Entry 8U3B (electron microscopy, 3.23 A resolution); this record covers chains C and D of the 11 polymer chains in the assembly.

# Chain C
Molecule: DNA-directed RNA polymerase subunit beta
Source organism: Escherichia coli
Notes: EC 2.7.7.6
Reference sequence: P0A8V2 (RPOB_ECOLI); residues 1-1342 here = UniProt positions 1-1342
Chain sequence (1342 residues; row label = number of the first residue in the row):
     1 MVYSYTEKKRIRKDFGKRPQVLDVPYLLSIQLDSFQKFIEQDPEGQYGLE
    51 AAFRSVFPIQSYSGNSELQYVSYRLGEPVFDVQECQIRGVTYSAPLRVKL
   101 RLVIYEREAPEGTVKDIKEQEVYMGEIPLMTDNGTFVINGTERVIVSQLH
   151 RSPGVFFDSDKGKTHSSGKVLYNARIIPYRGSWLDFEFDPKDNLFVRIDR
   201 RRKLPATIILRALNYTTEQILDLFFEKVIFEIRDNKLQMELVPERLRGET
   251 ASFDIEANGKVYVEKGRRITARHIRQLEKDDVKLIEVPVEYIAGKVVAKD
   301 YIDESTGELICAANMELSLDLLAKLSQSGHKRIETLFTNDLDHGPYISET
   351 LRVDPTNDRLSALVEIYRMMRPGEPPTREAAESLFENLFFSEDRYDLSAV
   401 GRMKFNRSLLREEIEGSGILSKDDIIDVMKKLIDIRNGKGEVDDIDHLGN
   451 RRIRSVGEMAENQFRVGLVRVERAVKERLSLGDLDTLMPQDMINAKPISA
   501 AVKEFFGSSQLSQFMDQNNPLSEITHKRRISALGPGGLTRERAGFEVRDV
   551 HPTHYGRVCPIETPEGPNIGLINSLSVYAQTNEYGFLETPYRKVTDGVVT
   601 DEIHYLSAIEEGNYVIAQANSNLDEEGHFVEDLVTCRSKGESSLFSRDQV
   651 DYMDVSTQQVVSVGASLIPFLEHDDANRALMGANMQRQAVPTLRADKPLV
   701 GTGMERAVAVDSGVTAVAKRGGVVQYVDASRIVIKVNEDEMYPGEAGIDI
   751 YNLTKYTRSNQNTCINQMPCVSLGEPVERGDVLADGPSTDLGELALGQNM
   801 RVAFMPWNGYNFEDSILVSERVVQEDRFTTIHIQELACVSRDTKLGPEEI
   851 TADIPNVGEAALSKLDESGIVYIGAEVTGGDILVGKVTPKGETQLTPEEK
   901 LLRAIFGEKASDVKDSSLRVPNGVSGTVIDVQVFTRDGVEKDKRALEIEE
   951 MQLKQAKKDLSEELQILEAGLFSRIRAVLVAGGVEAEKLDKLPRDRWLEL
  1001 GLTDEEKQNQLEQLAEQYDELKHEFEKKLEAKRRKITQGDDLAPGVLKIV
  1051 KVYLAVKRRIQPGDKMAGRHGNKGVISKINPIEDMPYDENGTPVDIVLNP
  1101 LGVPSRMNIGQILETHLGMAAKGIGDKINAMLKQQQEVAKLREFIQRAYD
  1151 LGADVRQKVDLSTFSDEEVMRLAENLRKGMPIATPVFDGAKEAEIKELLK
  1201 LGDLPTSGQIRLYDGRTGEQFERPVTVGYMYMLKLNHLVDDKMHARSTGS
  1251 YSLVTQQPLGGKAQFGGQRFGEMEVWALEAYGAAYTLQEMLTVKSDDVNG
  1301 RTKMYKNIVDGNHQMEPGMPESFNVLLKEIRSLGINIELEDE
Not modelled in the structure: 1

# Chain D
Molecule: DNA-directed RNA polymerase subunit beta'
Source organism: Escherichia coli
Notes: EC 2.7.7.6
Reference sequence: P0A8T7 (RPOC_ECOLI); residue numbers follow UniProt; this construct covers 1-1407
Chain sequence (1407 residues; numbered 1 to 1407; the number before each row is that of its first residue):
     1 MKDLLKFLKAQTKTEEFDAIKIALASPDMIRSWSFGEVKKPETINYRTFK
    51 PERDGLFCARIFGPVKDYECLCGKYKRLKHRGVICEKCGVEVTQTKVRRE
   101 RMGHIELASPTAHIWFLKSLPSRIGLLLDMPLRDIERVLYFESYVVIEGG
   151 MTNLERQQILTEEQYLDALEEFGDEFDAKMGAEAIQALLKSMDLEQECEQ
   201 LREELNETNSETKRKKLTKRIKLLEAFVQSGNKPEWMILTVLPVLPPDLR
   251 PLVPLDGGRFATSDLNDLYRRVINRNNRLKRLLDLAAPDIIVRNEKRMLQ
   301 EAVDALLDNGRRGRAITGSNKRPLKSLADMIKGKQGRFRQNLLGKRVDYS
   351 GRSVITVGPYLRLHQCGLPKKMALELFKPFIYGKLELRGLATTIKAAKKM
   401 VEREEAVVWDILDEVIREHPVLLNRAPTLHRLGIQAFEPVLIEGKAIQLH
   451 PLVCAAYNADFDGDQMAVHVPLTLEAQLEARALMMSTNNILSPANGEPII
   501 VPSQDVVLGLYYMTRDCVNAKGEGMVLTGPKEAERLYRSGLASLHARVKV
   551 RITEYEKDANGELVAKTSLKDTTVGRAILWMIVPKGLPYSIVNQALGKKA
   601 ISKMLNTCYRILGLKPTVIFADQIMYTGFAYAARSGASVGIDDMVIPEKK
   651 HEIISEAEAEVAEIQEQFQSGLVTAGERYNKVIDIWAAANDRVSKAMMDN
   701 LQTETVINRDGQEEKQVSFNSIYMMADSGARGSAAQIRQLAGMRGLMAKP
   751 DGSIIETPITANFREGLNVLQYFISTHGARKGLADTALKTANSGYLTRRL
   801 VDVAQDLVVTEDDCGTHEGIMMTPVIEGGDVKEPLRDRVLGRVTAEDVLK
   851 PGTADILVPRNTLLHEQWCDLLEENSVDAVKVRSVVSCDTDFGVCAHCYG
   901 RDLARGHIINKGEAIGVIAAQSIGEPGTQLTMRTFHIGGAASRAAAESSI
   951 QVKNKGSIKLSNVKSVVNSSGKLVITSRNTELKLIDEFGRTKESYKVPYG
  1001 AVLAKGDGEQVAGGETVANWDPHTMPVITEVSGFVRFTDMIDGQTITRQT
  1051 DELTGLSSLVVLDSAERTAGGKDLRPALKIVDAQGNDVLIPGTDMPAQYF
  1101 LPGKAIVQLEDGVQISSGDTLARIPQESGGTKDITGGLPRVADLFEARRP
  1151 KEPAILAEISGIVSFGKETKGKRRLVITPVDGSDPYEEMIPKWRQLNVFE
  1201 GERVERGDVISDGPEAPHDILRLRGVHAVTRYIVNEVQDVYRLQGVKIND
  1251 KHIEVIVRQMLRKATIVNAGSSDFLEGEQVEYSRVKIANRELEANGKVGA
  1301 TYSRDLLGITKASLATESFISAASFQETTRVLTEAAVAGKRDELRGLKEN
  1351 VIVGRLIPAGTGYAYHQDRMRRRAAGEAPAAPQVTAEDASASLAELLNAG
  1401 LGGSDNE
Not modelled in the structure: 1-14, 933-944, 1128-1133, 1377-1407
Bound ions: Zn2+ site 1: Cys70, Cys72, Cys85, Cys88; Mg2+: Asp460, Asp462 (shared with 1 residue of chain 3); Zn2+ site 2: Cys814, Cys888, Cys895, Cys898

# How chain C and chain D interact
Residue-residue contacts (282):
  Phe545(C) with Asp785(D); Leu788(D), hydrophobic
  Arg548(C) with Arg780(D)
  Asp549(C) with Lys781(D)
  Val550(C) with His777(D), hydrogen bond (backbone-side chain); Arg780(D)
  His551(C) with Phe773(D)
  Tyr555(C) with Val769(D); Phe773(D), hydrophobic
  Pro560(C) with Thr776(D); Arg780(D), hydrogen bond (backbone-side chain)
  Ile561(C) with Thr776(D)
  Thr563(C) with Arg780(D)
  Gly566(C) with Ala787(D)
  Ile569(C) with Leu783(D), hydrophobic
  Gly570(C) with Arg780(D)
  Gln618(C) with Leu770(D)
  Asn620(C) with Asn768(D)
  Glu641(C) with Lys749(D), salt bridge
  Ser642(C) with Leu770(D)
  Val660(C) with Val769(D), hydrophobic; Phe773(D), hydrophobic
  Leu671(C) with Tyr772(D)
  Glu672(C) with Gly766(D); Leu767(D), hydrogen bond (backbone-backbone)
  His673(C) with Phe763(D), hydrogen bond (side chain-backbone); Arg764(D); Glu765(D); Gly766(D)
  Asp674(C) with Phe763(D); Tyr772(D), hydrogen bond (backbone-side chain)
  Asp675(C) with Arg744(D), salt bridge; Phe763(D)
  Ala676(C) with Tyr772(D); Ala779(D), hydrophobic
  Asn677(C) with Ala779(D)
  Ala679(C) with Tyr772(D)
  Leu680(C) with Leu783(D), hydrophobic
  Phe804(C) with Ala637(D); Ser638(D), hydrogen bond (backbone-side chain)
  Met805(C) with Ala637(D)
  Pro806(C) with Ala633(D); Ala637(D)
  Trp807(C) with Ala633(D)
  Asn808(C) with Pro359(D); Ala633(D)
  Gly809(C) with Pro359(D)
  Tyr810(C) with Pro359(D)
  Phe812(C) with Phe461(D), hydrophobic; Gln504(D), hydrogen bond (backbone-side chain); Asp505(D); Phe629(D), hydrophobic
  Glu813(C) with Ala459(D); Asp460(D); Phe461(D); Gln504(D)
  Asp814(C) with Phe461(D); Asp462(D)
  Ser815(C) with Val357(D); Phe461(D)
  Gln894(C) with Glu69(D)
  Gln1061(C) with Lys445(D)
  Lys1065(C) with Asp462(D)
  Lys1073(C) with Asp462(D)
  Val1075(C) with Ile355(D); Phe461(D); Gly463(D)
  Ile1076(C) with Thr356(D)
  Ser1077(C) with Thr356(D); Val357(D)
  Asn1099(C) with Asp505(D)
  Pro1100(C) with Ala637(D); Val639(D), hydrophobic
  Leu1101(C) with Gln504(D); Asp505(D); Met725(D), hydrophobic; Arg731(D), hydrogen bond (backbone-side chain)
  Pro1104(C) with Met725(D), hydrophobic; Gln736(D)
  Ser1105(C) with Arg731(D), hydrogen bond; Gln736(D)
  Arg1106(C) with Arg731(D)
  Met1107(C) with Gln739(D); Leu740(D), hydrophobic
  Ile1109(C) with Met644(D), hydrophobic; Leu740(D), hydrophobic
  Ile1112(C) with Val639(D), hydrophobic; Ile641(D)
  Leu1113(C) with Ile641(D), hydrophobic
  His1116(C) with Ile641(D)
  Glu1192(C) with Ile641(D); Asp642(D); Arg764(D), salt bridge
  Lys1196(C) with Asp642(D), salt bridge
  Gln1209(C) with Gly640(D)
  Glu1219(C) with Arg538(D), salt bridge; Arg634(D), salt bridge
  Phe1221(C) with Ala633(D)
  Glu1222(C) with Tyr512(D), hydrogen bond; Tyr537(D); Arg634(D); Ser635(D)
  Arg1223(C) with Ser635(D); Gly636(D); Phe719(D), hydrogen bond (side chain-backbone); Ser721(D); Met724(D)
  Val1225(C) with Gly636(D); Ser638(D)
  Thr1226(C) with Ser638(D), hydrogen bond (backbone-side chain); Val639(D), hydrogen bond (side chain-backbone); Gly640(D)
  Val1239(C) with Lys445(D)
  Asp1240(C) with Lys445(D), salt bridge
  Lys1242(C) with Arg352(D); Gln465(D)
  Met1243(C) with Arg352(D); Lys371(D); Met372(D), hydrophobic; Lys445(D)
  His1244(C) with Gly351(D); Arg352(D), hydrogen bond (backbone-backbone)
  Ala1245(C) with Ser350(D); Gly351(D); Glu375(D)
  Arg1246(C) with Asp348(D), salt bridge; Tyr349(D), hydrogen bond (backbone-backbone); Ser350(D), hydrogen bond (backbone-backbone); Glu375(D); Leu376(D)
  Ser1247(C) with Asp348(D); Tyr349(D), hydrogen bond (backbone-backbone); Glu375(D)
  Thr1248(C) with Asp348(D); Tyr349(D)
  Tyr1251(C) with Asp348(D), hydrogen bond
  Leu1253(C) with Arg99(D), hydrogen bond (backbone-side chain); Pro251(D), hydrophobic; Val253(D), hydrophobic
  Val1254(C) with Arg99(D), hydrogen bond (backbone-side chain); Leu249(D), hydrophobic
  Thr1255(C) with Asn341(D)
  Gln1256(C) with Arg99(D)
  Gln1257(C) with Asn341(D), hydrogen bond (side chain-backbone); Lys345(D)
  Pro1258(C) with Arg346(D); Val347(D); Asp348(D)
  Leu1259(C) with Arg346(D)
  Gly1260(C) with Arg346(D)
  Phe1265(C) with Glu375(D)
  Gly1267(C) with Arg346(D), hydrogen bond (backbone-side chain); Val347(D); Ser350(D)
  Gln1268(C) with Arg346(D); Val347(D), hydrogen bond (backbone-backbone); Ser350(D), hydrogen bond (backbone-side chain); Gly351(D), hydrogen bond (side chain-backbone); Arg352(D)
  Arg1269(C) with Arg339(D); Gln340(D), hydrogen bond (side chain-backbone); Gly344(D), hydrogen bond (side chain-backbone); Arg346(D)
  Phe1270(C) with Gly344(D); Lys345(D), hydrogen bond (backbone-backbone); Val347(D), hydrophobic; His469(D)
  Glu1272(C) with Leu343(D)
  Met1273(C) with Thr428(D)
  Glu1274(C) with Asn424(D); Thr428(D)
  Val1275(C) with Leu343(D)
  Trp1276(C) with Arg798(D); Val801(D); Val917(D); Gln921(D)
  Ala1277(C) with Thr428(D)
  Leu1278(C) with Met484(D), hydrophobic
  Glu1279(C) with Ala914(D); Val917(D); Leu1347(D); Val1351(D)
  Ala1280(C) with Arg431(D), hydrogen bond (backbone-side chain); Ile918(D); Gln921(D)
  Tyr1281(C) with Arg431(D), hydrogen bond (side chain-backbone); Ile434(D), hydrogen bond (side chain-backbone); Leu483(D); Met484(D), hydrophobic; Asn489(D)
  Gly1282(C) with Leu483(D); Ala1359(D); Gly1360(D); Thr1361(D), hydrogen bond (backbone-backbone)
  Ala1283(C) with Glu479(D); Leu483(D); Met484(D), hydrophobic
  Ala1284(C) with Glu479(D); Leu1356(D), hydrophobic; Ile1357(D), hydrophobic; Gly1362(D)
  Tyr1285(C) with Glu475(D); Glu479(D), hydrogen bond (backbone-side chain); Leu1356(D), hydrophobic; Thr1361(D)
  Thr1286(C) with Ala476(D); Glu479(D), hydrogen bond (backbone-side chain)
  Gln1288(C) with Gly1354(D); Leu1356(D)
  Glu1289(C) with Leu472(D), hydrogen bond (side chain-backbone); Thr473(D), hydrogen bond; Ala476(D)
  Met1290(C) with Val347(D)
  Leu1291(C) with Lys345(D), hydrogen bond (backbone-side chain); Val1351(D)
  Thr1292(C) with Gly1354(D)
  Lys1294(C) with Val347(D); Asp348(D); Val470(D), hydrogen bond (side chain-backbone); Leu472(D)
  Ser1295(C) with Lys345(D); Arg346(D)
  Asp1296(C) with Lys345(D), salt bridge
  Met1304(C) with Leu472(D), hydrophobic; Thr473(D)
  Tyr1305(C) with Tyr349(D); Pro379(D), hydrophobic; Tyr382(D)
  Ile1308(C) with Tyr349(D); Pro379(D), hydrophobic
  Val1309(C) with Gly383(D)
  His1313(C) with Phe380(D); Leu472(D); Thr473(D); Leu474(D)
  Met1315(C) with Thr473(D)
  Met1319(C) with Val1353(D)
  Pro1320(C) with Lys345(D); Val1353(D)
  Glu1321(C) with Arg99(D), salt bridge
  Ser1322(C) with Asn341(D); Leu342(D)
  Phe1323(C) with Leu342(D); Ile1352(D), hydrophobic
  Val1325(C) with Arg337(D)
  Leu1326(C) with Phe338(D), hydrophobic; Leu342(D), hydrophobic
  Lys1328(C) with Glu100(D)
  Glu1329(C) with Leu327(D); Met330(D); Arg337(D), salt bridge
  Ile1330(C) with Ile331(D), hydrophobic
  Arg1331(C) with Trp33(D); Pro243(D)
  Ser1332(C) with Met102(D); Pro243(D); Leu245(D)
  Leu1333(C) with His113(D), hydrogen bond (backbone-side chain); Trp115(D), hydrophobic; Leu307(D); Leu327(D), hydrophobic; Ile331(D), hydrophobic
  Gly1334(C) with Ala25(D)
  Ile1335(C) with Ile22(D), hydrophobic; Ala23(D); Trp115(D), hydrophobic
  Asn1336(C) with Lys21(D); Ile22(D); Ala23(D), hydrogen bond (backbone-backbone); Trp33(D)
  Ile1337(C) with Ile20(D), hydrophobic; Lys21(D)
  Glu1338(C) with Ile20(D); Lys21(D), hydrogen bond (backbone-backbone)
  Leu1339(C) with Ala19(D); Ile20(D), hydrophobic
  Glu1340(C) with Phe17(D); Asp18(D), hydrogen bond (backbone-backbone); Ala19(D), hydrogen bond (backbone-backbone); Lys21(D)
  Glu1342(C) with Asp18(D); Arg1373(D), salt bridge
Interface residues without a listed pair, chain C (156 interface residues in all): His554, Cys559, Thr635, Arg637, Thr657, Asn811, Arg841, Lys844, Pro1062, Gly1063, Gly1074, Phe1187, Ser1207, Pro1224, Gly1271, Leu1287, Gln1314, Gly1318, Asp1341
Interface residues without a listed pair, chain D (174 interface residues in all): Glu16, Leu24, Met29, Phe49, Phe116, Val244, Asp248, Asp256, Gly257, Tyr269, Ser353, Val354, Tyr360, Lys378, Ile394, Leu422, Ala426, Leu432, Gln435, Ala446, Pro451, Ala467, Pro471, Gln477, Ser503, Leu508, Ala630, Ala632, Asn720, Pro750, Ala784, Met932, Phe1319, Ala1336, Arg1355, Arg1369

# In short
156 residues of chain C and 174 residues of chain D are in contact; the contacts include 43 hydrogen bonds and
12 salt bridges. Polar pairs include Glu641(C)-Lys749(D), Asp675(C)-Arg744(D) and Glu1192(C)-Arg764(D).
Cys70(D), Cys72(D), Cys85(D) and Cys88(D) coordinate Zn2+ site 1.
Chain C is DNA-directed RNA polymerase subunit beta and chain D is DNA-directed RNA polymerase subunit beta',
both from Escherichia coli; the structure, Cryo-EM structure of E. coli NarL-transcription activation complex
at 3.2A, was determined by electron microscopy.
